9JR7 - chains A and E; structure by X-ray diffraction, 3.43 A resolution.

[Chain A]
Protein: Angiotensin-converting enzyme
Organism: Petaurus norfolcensis
Notes: EC 3.4.-.-
Reference sequence: A0A8D2KIZ1 (A0A8D2KIZ1_UROPR); residues 1-609 here = UniProt positions 1-609
Amino-acid sequence (609 residues; numbered 1 to 609; the number before each row is that of its first residue):
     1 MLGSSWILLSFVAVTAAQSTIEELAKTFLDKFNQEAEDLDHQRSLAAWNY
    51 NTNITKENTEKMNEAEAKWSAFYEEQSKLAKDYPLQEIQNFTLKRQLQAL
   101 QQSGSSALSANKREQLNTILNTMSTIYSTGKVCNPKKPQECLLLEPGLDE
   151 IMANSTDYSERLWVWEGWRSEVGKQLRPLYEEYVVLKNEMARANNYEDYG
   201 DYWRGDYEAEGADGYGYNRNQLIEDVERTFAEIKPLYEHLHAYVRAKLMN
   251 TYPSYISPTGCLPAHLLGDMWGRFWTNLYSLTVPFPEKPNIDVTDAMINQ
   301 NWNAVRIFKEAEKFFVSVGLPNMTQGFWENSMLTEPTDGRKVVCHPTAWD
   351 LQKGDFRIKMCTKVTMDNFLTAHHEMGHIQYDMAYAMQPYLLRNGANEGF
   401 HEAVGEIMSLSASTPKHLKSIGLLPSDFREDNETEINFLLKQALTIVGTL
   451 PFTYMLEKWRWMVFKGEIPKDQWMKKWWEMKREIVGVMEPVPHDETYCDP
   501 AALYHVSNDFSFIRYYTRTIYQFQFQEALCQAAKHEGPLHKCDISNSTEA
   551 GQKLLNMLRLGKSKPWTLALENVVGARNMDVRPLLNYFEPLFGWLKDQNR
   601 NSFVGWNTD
Not modelled in the structure: 1-18
Disulfides: C530-C542
Glycans and other covalent adducts: N-acetylglucosamine (NAG) linked to N53, N322, N546

[Chain E]
Protein: Spike glycoprotein
Organism: Pangolin coronavirus
Reference sequence: A0A6G6A1M4 (A0A6G6A1M4_9BETC); residues 333-526 here correspond to UniProt positions 331-524 (UniProt number = residue number - 2)
Amino-acid sequence (194 residues; row label = number of the first residue in the row):
   333 TNLCPFGEVFNASKFASVYAWNRKRISNCVADYSVLYNSTSFSTFKCYGV
   383 SPTKLNDLCFTNVYADSFVVKGDEVRQIAPGQTGVIADYNYKLPDDFTGC
   433 VIAWNSVKQDALTGGNYGYLYRLFRKSKLKPFERDISTEIYQAGSTPCNG
   483 QVGLNCYYPLERYGFHPTTGVNYQPFRVVVLSFELLNGPATVCG
Disulfides: C336-C361, C379-C432, C391-C525
Glycans and other covalent adducts: N-acetylglucosamine (NAG) linked to N343

[Chain A / chain E interface]
Pairs across the interface (24):
  L24(A) with G476(E); N487(E)
  T27(A) with F456(E); Y489(E)
  F28(A) with Y489(E), hydrogen bond (backbone-side chain)
  K31(A) with E493(E), salt bridge
  Q34(A) with Y453(E), hydrogen bond
  E35(A) with E493(E)
  E37(A) with Y505(E), hydrogen bond
  D38(A) with R494(E)
  H41(A) with H498(E); T501(E)
  Q42(A) with Y449(E)
  D82(A) with L486(E)
  Y83(A) with N487(E), hydrogen bond; Y489(E), hydrogen bond
  N330(A) with T500(E)
  K353(A) with T501(E); G502(E), hydrogen bond (backbone-backbone); Y505(E)
  G354(A) with G502(E)
  D355(A) with T500(E), hydrogen bond
  R357(A) with T500(E), hydrogen bond
  R393(A) with Y505(E)
Also at the interface, not in a pair above, chain E (18 interface residues in all): L455, A475, Y495, G496

[Summary]
The chain A/chain E interface involves 18 residues from each chain; the contacts include 8 hydrogen bonds and
1 salt bridge. Polar contacts include K31(A)-E493(E), F28(A)-Y489(E) and Q34(A)-Y453(E). N-acetylglucosamine
is covalently linked to N53(A), N322(A) and N546(A). Covalently linked N-acetylglucosamine: at N343(E).
Chain A is Angiotensin-converting enzyme (Petaurus norfolcensis) and chain E is Spike glycoprotein (Pangolin
coronavirus); the structure, Crystal structure of PCoV-GX receptor-binding domain complexed with squirrel
ACE2, was determined by X-ray diffraction, deposited together with 9JR4, 9JR5, 9JRC and 9KUD.
